Entry 4N9G (X-ray diffraction, 2.50 A resolution); this record covers chains B and C of the 3 polymer chains in the assembly.

# Chain B
Molecule: Antibody 17HD9, Light Chain
From: Macaca mulatta
Notes: antibody fragment or engineered binder
Amino-acid sequence (215 residues; numbered 1 to 215; the number before each row is that of its first residue):
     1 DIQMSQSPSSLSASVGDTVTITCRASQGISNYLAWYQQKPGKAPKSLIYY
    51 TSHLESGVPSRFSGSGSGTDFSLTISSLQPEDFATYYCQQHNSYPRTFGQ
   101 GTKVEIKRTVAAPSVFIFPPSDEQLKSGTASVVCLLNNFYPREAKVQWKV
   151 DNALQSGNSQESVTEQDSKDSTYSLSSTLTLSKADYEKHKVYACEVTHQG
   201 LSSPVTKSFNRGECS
Unresolved in the structure: 215
Disulfides: Cys23-Cys88, Cys134-Cys194

# Chain C
Molecule: Epitope Scaffold rsv_1isea_FFL_001_C
From: synthetic construct
Amino-acid sequence (123 residues; row label = number of the first residue in the row):
     1 GSRSDMRKDAERRFDKFVEAAKNKFDKFKAALRKGDIKEERRKDMKKLAR
    51 KEAEQARRAVRNRLSELLSKINDMPITNDQKKLMSNDVLKFAAEAEKKIE
   101 ALAADAEDKFTQGSWLEHHHHHH
Unresolved in the structure: 1-62, 98-123
What the authors report for this chain:
  - conformationally variable residues (order/disorder transition): Lys82
  - mutagenesis - K82E: decreased binding to Mota

# Chain B / chain C interface
Residue-residue contacts - 12 pairs, chain B then chain C:
  Ser30(B) with Asp79(C)
  Tyr32(B) with Asn78(C); Asp79(C)
  His91(B) with Asn78(C), hydrogen bond (backbone-side chain)
  Asn92(B) with Thr77(C); Asn78(C), hydrogen bond (backbone-backbone); Asp79(C), hydrogen bond (side chain-backbone)
  Ser93(B) with Thr77(C)
  Tyr94(B) with Met74(C); Pro75(C); Ile76(C); Lys81(C), hydrogen bond
Other interface residues (no listed pair), chain B (7 interface residues in all): Arg96
Other interface residues (no listed pair), chain C (8 interface residues in all): Asn72

# Summary
The interface between chain B and chain C involves 7 residues on one side and 8 on the other, with 4 hydrogen
bonds. Among the polar pairs are His91(B)-Asn78(C), Asn92(B)-Asp79(C) and Tyr94(B)-Lys81(C). From the paper:
K82E of chain C reduces binding to Mota; conformational variability at Lys82(C).
Here chain B is Antibody 17HD9, Light Chain (Macaca mulatta) and chain C is Epitope Scaffold
rsv_1isea_FFL_001_C (synthetic construct). Entry 4N9G (Crystal Structure of a Computationally Designed
RSV-Presenting Epitope Scaffold And Its Elicited Antibody 17HD9) was determined by X-ray diffraction (same
publication as 4L8I and 4JLR).
